6P24 - chains A and C of the 4 polymer chains in the assembly; structure by X-ray diffraction, 2.12 A resolution.

Chain A (and C):
Name: Phenylalanine--tRNA ligase alpha subunit
From: Escherichia coli (strain K12)
Notes: EC 6.1.1.20; chain C of this document is another copy of the same molecule, construct and numbering; everything in this record applies to it too
Reference sequence: P08312 (SYFA_ECOLI); numbering as in UniProt (aligned over 2-327)
Chain sequence (332 residues; each row starts with the number of its first residue; numbers below 1 keep their minus sign (Gly-4 is residue -4)):
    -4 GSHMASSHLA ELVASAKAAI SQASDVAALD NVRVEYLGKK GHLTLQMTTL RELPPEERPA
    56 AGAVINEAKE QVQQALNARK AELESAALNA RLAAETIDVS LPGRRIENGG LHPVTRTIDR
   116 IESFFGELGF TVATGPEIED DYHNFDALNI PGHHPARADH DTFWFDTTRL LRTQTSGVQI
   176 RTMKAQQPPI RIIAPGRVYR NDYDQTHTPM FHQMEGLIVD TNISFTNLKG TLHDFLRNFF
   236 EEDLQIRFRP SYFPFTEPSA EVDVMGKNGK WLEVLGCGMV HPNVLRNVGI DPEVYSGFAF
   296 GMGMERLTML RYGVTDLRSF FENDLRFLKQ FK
Disordered / not traced: -4 to 86 (chain C: -4 to 4)
Differences from the reference sequence: expression tag (-4 to 1)
UniProt features mapped onto this chain:
  - binding site (Mg(2+)): Glu252
  - natural variant: Gly98 (G98D: In thermosensitive mutant pheS5), Gly191 (G191D: Decreased affinity for Phe)
Bound ions: Mg2+ site 1 near Asn103 (its only coordinating residue here); Mg2+ site 2: Glu252 (shared with 1 residue of chain B); Mg2+ site 3: Glu256, Glu268 (shared with 1 residue of chain B); Mg2+ site 4 near Lys327 (its only coordinating residue here)
Small-molecule neighbours:
  - hexane-1,6-diol (HEZ), molecule 1: Thr91, Ile92, Asp93, Leu96
  - hexane-1,6-diol (HEZ), molecule 2: Gln169, Phe206, Gln208, Phe248, Phe250, Gly271, Cys272, Phe295, Gly296, Met297, Gly298

Interface between chain A and chain C:
Pairs across the interface (6):
  Gly121(A) - Glu122(C)
  Glu122(A) - Gly121(C)
  Glu122(A) - Glu122(C)
  Glu122(A) - Gly124(C)  hydrogen bond (backbone-backbone)
  Leu123(A) - Glu122(C)
  Gly124(A) - Glu122(C)  hydrogen bond (backbone-backbone)
Interface residues without a listed pair, chain C (4 interface residues in all): Leu123

Overview:
Chain A and chain C each contribute 4 residues to their interface; the contacts include 2 hydrogen bonds. The
hydrogen-bonded pair Glu122(A)-Gly124(C) is a backbone contact. Bound to chain A: hexane-1,6-diol. Curated
annotation (UniProt) lists Mg2+-binding residue Glu252(A) on chain A.
Both chains are Phenylalanine--tRNA ligase alpha subunit (Escherichia coli (strain K12)). Entry 6P24
(Escherichia coli tRNA synthetase) was determined by X-ray diffraction, deposited together with 6OZ5, 6P26 and
6P8T.
